PDB entry 7ZVH | X-ray diffraction, 1.20 A resolution | chain A

== Chain A ==
Name: Antifungal protein
Source organism: Penicillium expansum
UniProtKB: A0A0A2K0J0 (A0A0A2K0J0_PENEN); residues 1-58 here correspond to UniProt positions 33-90 (UniProt number = residue number + 32)
Sequence (58 residues; each row starts with the number of its first residue):
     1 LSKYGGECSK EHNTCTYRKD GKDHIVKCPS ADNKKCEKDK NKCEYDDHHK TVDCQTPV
Not modelled in the structure: 1
Sequence notes: conflict Glu37 (Lys69 in A0A0A2K0J0), Lys38 (Thr70 in A0A0A2K0J0), Lys40 (Arg72 in A0A0A2K0J0), Asn41 (His73 in A0A0A2K0J0), Lys42 (His74 in A0A0A2K0J0)
Disulfides: Cys8-Cys36, Cys15-Cys43, Cys28-Cys54

== Overview ==
Chain A is Antifungal protein (Penicillium expansum); the structure, Penicillium expansum antifungal protein
B, was determined by X-ray diffraction, deposited together with 7ZTF, 7ZTJ, 7ZUT and 7ZW2.
